PDB entry 5HLG | X-ray diffraction, 3.00 A resolution | chains I and B of the 4 polymer chains in the assembly

== Chain I ==
Molecule: 24-nt DNA strand
Sequence (24 nucleotides; row label = number of the first residue in the row):
     1 TAACTCAATC GCGCGCGATT GAGT

== Chain B ==
Molecule: MarR family transcriptional regulator
Source organism: Staphylococcus epidermidis
UniProt: A0A0N1EJ89 (A0A0N1EJ89_STAEP); residue numbers follow UniProt; this construct covers 1-146
Amino-acid sequence (148 residues; numbered -1 to 146; the number before each row is that of its first residue; numbers below 1 keep their minus sign (Cys-1 is residue -1)):
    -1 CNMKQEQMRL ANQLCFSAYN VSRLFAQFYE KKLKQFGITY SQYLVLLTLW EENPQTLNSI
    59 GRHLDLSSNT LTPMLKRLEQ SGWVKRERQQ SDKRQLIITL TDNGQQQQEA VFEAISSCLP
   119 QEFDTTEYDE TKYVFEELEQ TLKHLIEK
Disordered / not traced: -1 to 0, 122-123, 146
Sequence notes: expression tag (-1 to 0); engineered mutation Met72 (Leu in A0A0N1EJ89)

== Chain I / chain B interface ==
Contacting residue pairs (21):
  DG13(I) with Thr37(B), phosphate contact; Arg75(B), salt bridge to the phosphate
  DC14(I) with Thr37(B), hydrogen bond to the phosphate; Ser39(B), hydrogen bond to the phosphate; Gln40(B), hydrogen bond to the phosphate; Met72(B), phosphate contact; Arg75(B), salt bridge to the phosphate
  DG15(I) with Ser39(B), hydrogen bond to the phosphate; Leu64(B), sugar contact; Thr68(B), base contact
  DC16(I) with Asp63(B), phosphate contact; Leu64(B), phosphate contact; Asn67(B), hydrogen bond to the base; Thr68(B), base contact
  DG17(I) with Asn67(B), hydrogen bond to the base
  DA18(I) with Asn67(B), base contact
  DG23(I) with Lys91(B), phosphate contact; Arg92(B), base contact
  DT24(I) with Asp90(B), sugar contact; Lys91(B), hydrogen bond to the phosphate; Arg92(B), sugar contact
Also at the interface, not in a pair above, chain I (9 interface residues in all): DA22
Also at the interface, not in a pair above, chain B (13 interface residues in all): Ser89

== Summary ==
Chain I and chain B form an interface of 9 and 13 residues respectively; the contacts include 7 hydrogen bonds
and 2 salt bridges. Among the polar pairs are DC16(I)-Asn67(B), DG17(I)-Asn67(B) and DC14(I)-Thr37(B).
Chain I is a 24-nt DNA strand and chain B is MarR family transcriptional regulator (Staphylococcus
epidermidis); the structure, Structure of reduced AbfR bound to DNA, was determined by X-ray diffraction
together with 5HLH and 5HLI from the same study.
